Entry 5FT1 (X-ray diffraction, 2.75 A resolution); this record covers chains E and F of the 4 polymer chains in the assembly.

== Chain E ==
Protein: GP37
Source organism: Pseudomonas phage phikz
UniProtKB: Q8SDC5 (Q8SDC5_BPDPK); numbering as in UniProt (aligned over 1-273)
Chain sequence (281 residues; row label = number of the first residue in the row):
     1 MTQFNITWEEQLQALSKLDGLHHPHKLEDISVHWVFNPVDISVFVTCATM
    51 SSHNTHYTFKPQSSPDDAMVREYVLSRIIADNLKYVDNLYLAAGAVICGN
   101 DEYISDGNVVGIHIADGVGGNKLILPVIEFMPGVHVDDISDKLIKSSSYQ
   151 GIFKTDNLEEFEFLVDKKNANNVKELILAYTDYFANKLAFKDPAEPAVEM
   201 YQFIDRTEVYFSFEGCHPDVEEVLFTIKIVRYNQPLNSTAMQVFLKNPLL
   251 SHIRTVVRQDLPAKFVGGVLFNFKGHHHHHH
Not modelled in the structure: 1-3, 35, 58, 112, 118-123, 239-240, 260-281
Differences from the reference sequence: expression tag (274-281)

== Chain F ==
Protein: Ribonuclease E
Notes: EC 3.1.26.12
UniProtKB: Q9HZM8 (Q9HZM8_PSEAE); numbering as in UniProt (aligned over 756-775)
Chain sequence (20 residues; row label = number of the first residue in the row):
   756 ERPRRRSRGQRRRSNRRERQ
Not modelled in the structure: 756-760, 763-765, 770-775

== Interface between chain E and chain F ==
Pairs across the interface - 11 pairs, chain E then chain F:
  His135(E) with Arg767(F)
  Asp137(E) with Arg767(F)
  Asp138(E) with Arg767(F), salt bridge
  Phe190(E) with Arg766(F)
  Ala194(E) with Arg766(F)
  Glu195(E) with Arg768(F)
  Glu214(E) with Arg766(F); Arg767(F), salt bridge; Arg768(F), hydrogen bond (side chain-backbone)
  Glu221(E) with Arg761(F)
  Glu222(E) with Arg767(F), salt bridge
Interface residues without a listed pair, chain E (13 interface residues in all): Ser63, Asp192, Pro193, Leu224
Interface residues without a listed pair, chain F (6 interface residues in all): Ser762, Ser769
From the paper, about this interface:
  - hot spots on chain E (mutagenesis) - E214A/E222A: abolished binding to both Dip binding sites on RNase E

== Overview ==
Chain E and chain F form an interface of 13 and 6 residues respectively; the contacts include 1 hydrogen bond
and 3 salt bridges. Polar pairs include Asp138(E)-Arg767(F), Glu214(E)-Arg767(F) and Glu222(E)-Arg767(F). The
paper reports that E214A/E222A of chain E abolish binding to both Dip binding sites on RNase E.
Here chain E is GP37 (Pseudomonas phage phikz) and chain F is Ribonuclease E. Entry 5FT1 (Crystal structure of
gp37(Dip) from bacteriophage phiKZ bound to RNase E of Pseudomonas aeruginosa) was determined by X-ray
diffraction together with 5FT0 from the same study.
